3ZNM - chains A and B of the 6 polymer chains in the assembly; structure by X-ray diffraction, 2.40 A resolution.

== Chain A ==
Name: Haemagglutinin
Source organism: Influenza A virus
Notes: fragment: ha1 of trypsin released ectodomain, residues 17-342
UniProtKB: Q6DQ34 (Q6DQ34_9INFA); residues 1-326 here correspond to UniProt positions 17-342 (UniProt number = residue number + 16)
Amino-acid sequence (326 residues; each row starts with the number of its first residue):
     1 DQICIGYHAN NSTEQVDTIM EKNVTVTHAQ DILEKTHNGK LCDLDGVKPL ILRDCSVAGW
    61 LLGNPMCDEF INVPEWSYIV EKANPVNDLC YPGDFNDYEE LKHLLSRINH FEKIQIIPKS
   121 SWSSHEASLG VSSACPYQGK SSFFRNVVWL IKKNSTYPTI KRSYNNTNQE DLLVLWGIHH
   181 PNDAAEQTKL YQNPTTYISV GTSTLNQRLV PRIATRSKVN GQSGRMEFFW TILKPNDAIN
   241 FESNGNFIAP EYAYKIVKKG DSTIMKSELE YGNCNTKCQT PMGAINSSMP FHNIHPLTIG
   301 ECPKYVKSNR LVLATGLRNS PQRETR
Not modelled in the structure: 322-326
Cystine bridges: C42-C274, C55-C67, C90-C135, C278-C302
Covalently attached groups: N-acetylglucosamine (NAG) linked to N23, N165
Differences from the reference sequence: conflict T325 (Arg341 in Q6DQ34)

== Chain B ==
Name: Haemagglutinin
Source organism: Influenza A virus
Notes: fragment: ha2 of trypsin released ectodomain, residues 347-512
UniProtKB: Q6DQ34 (Q6DQ34_9INFA); residues 1-166 here correspond to UniProt positions 347-512 (UniProt number = residue number + 346)
Amino-acid sequence (166 residues; numbered 1 to 166; the number before each row is that of its first residue):
     1 GLFGAIAGFI EGGWQGMVDG WYGYHHSNEQ GSGYAADKES TQKAIDGVTN KVNSIIDKMN
    61 TQFEAVGREF NNLERRIENL NKKMEDGFLD VWTYNAELLV LMENERTLDF HDSNVKNLYD
   121 KVRLQLRDNA KELGNGCFEF YHKCDNECME SVRNGTYDYP QYSEEA
Not modelled in the structure: 164-166
Cystine bridges: C144-C148
Covalently attached groups: N-acetylglucosamine (NAG) linked to N154

== How chain A and chain B interact ==
Pairs across the interface (109):
  D1(A) with S27(B); N28(B); E139(B); F140(B), hydrogen bond (backbone-backbone); K143(B); C144(B), hydrogen bond (side chain-backbone)
  Q2(A) with H26(B); S27(B), hydrogen bond (backbone-backbone); L133(B); C137(B); F138(B); E139(B); F140(B); M149(B)
  I3(A) with H25(B); C137(B); F138(B), hydrogen bond (backbone-backbone); F140(B), hydrophobic; V152(B), hydrophobic
  C4(A) with W14(B); G23(B); Y24(B); H25(B), hydrogen bond (backbone-backbone); G136(B); C137(B), disulfide
  I5(A) with I10(B); W14(B); G23(B); Y24(B), hydrophobic; L118(B), hydrophobic; Y119(B), hydrophobic; V122(B), hydrophobic; G136(B), hydrogen bond (backbone-backbone)
  G6(A) with W14(B); M17(B); Y22(B); G23(B), hydrogen bond (backbone-backbone)
  Y7(A) with I6(B), hydrophobic; A7(B), hydrogen bond (side chain-backbone); I10(B), hydrogen bond (side chain-backbone); E11(B); G12(B); G13(B), hydrogen bond (side chain-backbone); W14(B), hydrogen bond (backbone-backbone); M17(B); W21(B); V115(B), hydrophobic
  H8(A) with W14(B); M17(B), hydrogen bond (side chain-backbone); G20(B); W21(B), hydrogen bond (backbone-backbone)
  A9(A) with G13(B); W14(B), hydrogen bond (backbone-backbone); Q15(B)
  N10(A) with Q15(B), hydrogen bond (backbone-side chain)
  V16(A) with N104(B)
  D17(A) with L101(B); N104(B), hydrogen bond (backbone-side chain)
  T18(A) with L101(B); E105(B)
  I19(A) with L101(B), hydrophobic; E105(B)
  M20(A) with E105(B), hydrogen bond (backbone-side chain)
  V24(A) with L108(B), hydrophobic
  V26(A) with L108(B), hydrophobic
  T27(A) with W21(B)
  H28(A) with W21(B)
  Q30(A) with V52(B)
  E99(A) with E69(B); F70(B); N71(B)
  K102(A) with E69(B), salt bridge
  K266(A) with E69(B), salt bridge
  P290(A) with I56(B), hydrophobic
  F291(A) with M59(B), hydrophobic; Q62(B)
  P296(A) with A65(B), hydrophobic
  L297(A) with A65(B), hydrophobic; V66(B); G67(B)
  K304(A) with M59(B); N60(B), hydrogen bond (side chain-backbone); Q62(B); E64(B), salt bridge
  Y305(A) with Q62(B), hydrogen bond (backbone-side chain); L89(B), hydrophobic
  V306(A) with T93(B)
  K307(A) with D86(B), salt bridge; D90(B), salt bridge; T93(B), hydrogen bond (backbone-side chain)
  S308(A) with T93(B); E97(B), hydrogen bond
  L311(A) with E97(B)
  V312(A) with V100(B); N104(B), hydrogen bond (backbone-side chain)
  L313(A) with I55(B), hydrophobic; N104(B)
  A314(A) with N104(B), hydrogen bond (backbone-side chain); T107(B)
  T315(A) with W21(B); V48(B); H111(B), hydrogen bond (backbone-side chain)
  G316(A) with W21(B); L108(B); H111(B), hydrogen bond (backbone-side chain)
  L317(A) with Y22(B), hydrophobic; H111(B)
  S320(A) with G12(B); G13(B), hydrogen bond (side chain-backbone)
Also at the interface, not in a pair above, chain A (44 interface residues in all): N11, I32, E81, R318
Also at the interface, not in a pair above, chain B (69 interface residues in all): V18, E29, T61, E74, E85, W92, A96, L98, M102, L126, R153
Inter-chain disulfides: C4(A)-C137(B)

== In short ==
44 residues of chain A and 69 residues of chain B are in contact; the contacts include 1 disulfide bond, 26
hydrogen bonds and 5 salt bridges. Polar contacts include K102(A)-E69(B), K266(A)-E69(B) and K304(A)-E64(B).
Covalently linked N-acetylglucosamine: at N23(A) and N165(A).
Chain A is Haemagglutinin and chain B is Haemagglutinin, both from Influenza A virus; the structure, H5
Haemagglutinin in Complex with Sialyl-Lewis X, was determined by X-ray diffraction (same publication as 3ZNK
and 3ZNL).
